PDB entry 1RUJ | X-ray diffraction, 3.00 A resolution | chains 1 and 2 of the 4 polymer chains in the assembly

== Chain 1 ==
Molecule: Rhinovirus 14
Organism: Human rhinovirus 14
UniProt: P03303 (POLG_HRV14); residues 1-289 here correspond to UniProt positions 567-855 (UniProt number = residue number + 566)
Chain sequence (289 residues; row label = number of the first residue in the row):
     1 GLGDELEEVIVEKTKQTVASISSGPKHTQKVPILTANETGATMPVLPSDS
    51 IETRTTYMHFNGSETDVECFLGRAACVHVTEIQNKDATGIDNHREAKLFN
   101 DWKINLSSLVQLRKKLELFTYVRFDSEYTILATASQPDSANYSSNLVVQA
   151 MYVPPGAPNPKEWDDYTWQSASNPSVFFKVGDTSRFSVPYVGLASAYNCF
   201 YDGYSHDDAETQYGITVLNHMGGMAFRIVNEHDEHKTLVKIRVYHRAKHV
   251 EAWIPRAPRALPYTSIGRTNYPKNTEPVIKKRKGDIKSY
Disordered / not traced: 1-16
Sequence notes: engineered mutation G223 (Ser790 in P03303)

== Chain 2 ==
Molecule: Rhinovirus 14
Organism: Human rhinovirus 14
Notes: engineered mutation(s): S(1)223G
UniProt: P03303 (POLG_HRV14); residues 1-262 here correspond to UniProt positions 69-330 (UniProt number = residue number + 68)
Chain sequence (262 residues; each row starts with the number of its first residue):
     1 SPNVEACGYSDRVQQITLGNSTITTQEAANAVVCYAEWPEYLPDVDASDV
    51 NKTSKPDTSVCRFYTLDSKTWTTGSKGWCWKLPDALKDMGVFGQNMFFHS
   101 LGRSGYTVHVQCNATKFHSGCLLVVVIPEHQLASHEGGNVSVKYTFTHPG
   151 ERGIDLSSANEVGGPVKDVLYNMNGTLLGNLLIFPHQFINLRTNNTATIV
   201 IPYINSVPIDSMTRHNNVSLMVIPIAPLTVPTGATPSLPITVTIAPMCTE
   251 FSGIRSKSIVPQ
Disordered / not traced: 1-7
Sequence notes: conflict L170 (Ile239 in P03303)

== Chain 1 / chain 2 interface ==
Residue-residue contacts - 105 pairs, chain 1 then chain 2:
  N37(1) with F188(2)
  E38(1) with Q187(2); F188(2), hydrogen bond (backbone-backbone); N190(2), hydrogen bond; T193(2), hydrogen bond; N194(2)
  T39(1) with A29(2); V32(2); Q187(2), hydrogen bond (backbone-side chain)
  G40(1) with H186(2)
  T120(1) with E129(2)
  Y121(1) with E129(2), hydrogen bond; I204(2); N205(2); S206(2)
  A194(1) with S206(2); V207(2), hydrophobic
  S195(1) with S206(2), hydrogen bond (backbone-backbone)
  N198(1) with E129(2); S206(2), hydrogen bond
  F200(1) with E129(2); Q131(2)
  Y201(1) with E129(2); Q131(2), hydrogen bond (backbone-side chain); R214(2); H215(2)
  D202(1) with K81(2), salt bridge; E129(2), hydrogen bond (backbone-side chain); H130(2); Q131(2); H215(2); N216(2), hydrogen bond (backbone-backbone)
  G203(1) with R214(2); H215(2)
  Y204(1) with V142(2), hydrogen bond (side chain-backbone); K143(2); Y144(2), hydrogen bond (side chain-backbone); T147(2), hydrogen bond; H148(2); R214(2), hydrogen bond (backbone-backbone)
  S205(1) with R214(2), hydrogen bond (backbone-side chain)
  H206(1) with R214(2)
  D207(1) with Y144(2), hydrogen bond; T213(2), hydrogen bond; R214(2), hydrogen bond (side chain-backbone); V260(2); P261(2)
  D208(1) with Y144(2); P261(2)
  A209(1) with P261(2)
  E210(1) with K143(2), salt bridge
  Q212(1) with S141(2)
  Y213(1) with H130(2); Q131(2); L132(2), hydrogen bond (side chain-backbone); S141(2), hydrogen bond (backbone-side chain); V142(2); T147(2)
  G214(1) with Q131(2)
  I254(1) with Y35(2); P128(2), hydrophobic; I204(2), hydrophobic
  P255(1) with I183(2), hydrophobic; F184(2)
  R256(1) with P128(2), hydrogen bond (side chain-backbone); E129(2), hydrogen bond (side chain-backbone); I183(2); F184(2)
  A257(1) with T176(2); N180(2); I183(2)
  P258(1) with T176(2); N180(2)
  R259(1) with N174(2), hydrogen bond (side chain-backbone); G175(2); T176(2)
  A260(1) with G175(2), hydrogen bond (backbone-backbone); L177(2), hydrophobic
  L261(1) with Y171(2), hydrophobic; G175(2), hydrogen bond (backbone-backbone)
  T264(1) with G138(2), hydrogen bond (side chain-backbone)
  S265(1) with G138(2); N139(2)
  G267(1) with Q131(2), hydrogen bond (backbone-side chain)
  R268(1) with Q131(2); N139(2)
  T269(1) with Q131(2), hydrogen bond (side chain-backbone); L132(2), hydrogen bond (side chain-backbone); A133(2), hydrogen bond (side chain-backbone); N174(2)
  N270(1) with A133(2); S134(2), hydrogen bond (side chain-backbone); G137(2), hydrogen bond (side chain-backbone); G138(2), hydrogen bond (side chain-backbone); N139(2); V140(2), hydrogen bond (side chain-backbone)
  Y271(1) with G137(2); V166(2); D168(2), hydrogen bond; Y171(2); G175(2)
  K273(1) with H135(2); E136(2)
  V278(1) with Y171(2)
  I279(1) with L170(2), hydrophobic
Also at the interface, not in a pair above, chain 1 (45 interface residues in all): A196, T211, L218, T275
Also at the interface, not in a pair above, chain 2 (53 interface residues in all): N30, I127, M173

== In short ==
The interface between chain 1 and chain 2 involves 45 residues on one side and 53 on the other; the contacts
include 35 hydrogen bonds and 2 salt bridges. Polar contacts include D202(1)-K81(2), E210(1)-K143(2) and
E38(1)-N190(2).
Chain 1 is Rhinovirus 14 and chain 2 is Rhinovirus 14, both from Human rhinovirus 14; the structure,
Rhinovirus 14 mutant with ser 1 223 replaced by gly (S1223G), was determined by X-ray diffraction, deposited
together with 1RUC, 1RUD, 1RUE, 1RUF, 1RUG, 1RUH and 1RUI.
